Entry 3DPN (X-ray diffraction, 3.30 A resolution); this record covers chain A.

[Chain A]
Name: Protein CT_858
From: Chlamydia trachomatis
Reference sequence: O84866 (Y858_CHLTR); residues 33-609 here correspond to UniProt positions 25-601 (UniProt number = residue number - 8)
Amino-acid sequence (583 residues; each row starts with the number of its first residue):
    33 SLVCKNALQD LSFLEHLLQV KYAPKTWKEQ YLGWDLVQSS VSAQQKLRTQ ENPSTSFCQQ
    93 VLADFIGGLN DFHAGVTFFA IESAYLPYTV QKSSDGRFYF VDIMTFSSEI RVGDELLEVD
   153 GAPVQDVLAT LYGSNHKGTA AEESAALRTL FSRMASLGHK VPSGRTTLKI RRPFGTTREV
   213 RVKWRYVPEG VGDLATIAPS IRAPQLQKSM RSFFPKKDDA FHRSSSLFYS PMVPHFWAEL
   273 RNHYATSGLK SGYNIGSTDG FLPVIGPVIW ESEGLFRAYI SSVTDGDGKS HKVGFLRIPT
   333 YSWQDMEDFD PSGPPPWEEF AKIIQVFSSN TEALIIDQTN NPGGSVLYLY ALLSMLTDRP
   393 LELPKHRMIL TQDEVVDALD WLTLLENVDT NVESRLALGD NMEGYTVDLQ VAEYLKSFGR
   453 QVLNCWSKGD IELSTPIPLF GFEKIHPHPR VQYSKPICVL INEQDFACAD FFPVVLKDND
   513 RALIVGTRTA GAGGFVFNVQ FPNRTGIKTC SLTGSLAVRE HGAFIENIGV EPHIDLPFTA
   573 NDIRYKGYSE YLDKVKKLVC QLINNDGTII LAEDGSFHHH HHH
Not modelled in the structure: 223-257, 605-615
Differences from the reference sequence: engineered mutation Ala499 (Ser491 in O84866); expression tag (610-615)
From the paper describing this entry:
  - contacts within the chain: Met264-Val378 (hydrophobic contact), Met264-Gly376 (backbone contact), Met264-Cys500 (hydrophobic contact), Met264-Gly525 (hydrophobic contact), Met264-Phe527 (hydrophobic contact), Met264-Ala499 (hydrophobic contact), Pro266-Phe498 (hydrophobic contact), Pro266-Pro374 (hydrophobic contact)
  - conformationally variable residues (order/disorder transition): Val223 to Ser257
  - post-translational modification sites: Met264
  - post-translational modification sites: Ser283 (proposed by the authors, not directly observed)
  - mutagenesis - S499A: abolished catalytic activity
  - mutagenesis - L259E: unchanged binding to the mature CPAF
  - mutagenesis - L259E: decreased catalytic activity (the mature CPAF)
  - mutagenesis - F45A, E558Q: abolished catalytic activity on RFX5
  - mutagenesis - V73D: unchanged catalytic activity on RFX5
  - mutagenesis - V73D: unchanged binding to Protein CT_858 (chain A)

[In short]
The paper reports that F45A and E558Q abolish catalytic activity on RFX5; modification sites Met264 and
Ser283; 5 substitutions were tested in all.
Chain A is Protein CT_858 (Chlamydia trachomatis); the structure, Crystal Structure of cpaf s499a mutant, was
determined by X-ray diffraction, deposited together with 3DJA, 3DOR and 3DPM.
